PDB entry 6SZ9 | electron microscopy, 3.70 A resolution | chains B and D of the 5 polymer chains in the assembly

Chain B:
Name: IcmP (DotM)
Organism: Legionella pneumophila
Reference sequence: Q5ZYC7 (Q5ZYC7_LEGPH); numbering as in UniProt (aligned over 1-380)
Chain sequence (380 residues; numbered 1 to 380; the number before each row is that of its first residue):
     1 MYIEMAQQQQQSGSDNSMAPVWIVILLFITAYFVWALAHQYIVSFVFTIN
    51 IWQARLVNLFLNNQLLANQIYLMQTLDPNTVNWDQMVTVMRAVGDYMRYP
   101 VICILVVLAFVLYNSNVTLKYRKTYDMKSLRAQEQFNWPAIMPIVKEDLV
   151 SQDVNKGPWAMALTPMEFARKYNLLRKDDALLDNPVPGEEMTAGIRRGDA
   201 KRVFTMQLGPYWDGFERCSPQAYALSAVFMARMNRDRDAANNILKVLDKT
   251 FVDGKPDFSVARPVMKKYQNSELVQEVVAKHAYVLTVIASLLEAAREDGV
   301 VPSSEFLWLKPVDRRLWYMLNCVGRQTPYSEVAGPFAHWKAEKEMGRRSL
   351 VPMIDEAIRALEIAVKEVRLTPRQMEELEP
Not modelled in the structure: 1-121
Curated features (UniProtKB/Swiss-Prot):
  - mutagenesis: Arg196 to Arg197 (Results in a significant decrease in replication in macrophages. Displays lower levels of effector translocation), Thr205 (T205R: Abolishes intracellular growth in A.castellanii; when associated with R-208 and R-211), Leu208 (L208R: Abolishes intracellular growth in A.castellanii; when associated with R-205 and R-211), Tyr211 (Y211R: Abolishes intracellular growth in A.castellanii; when associated with R-205 and R-208), Arg217 (R217E: Results in a significant decrease in replication in macrophages. Displays lower levels of effector translocation), Val300 to Ser303 (Abolishes intracellular growth in A.castellanii), Gln326 to Thr327 (Abolishes intracellular growth in A.castellanii)
What the authors report for this chain:
  - mutagenesis - T205R/L208R/Y211R, V300R/P302R/S303R, Q326R/T327R: abolished growth

Chain D:
Name: DotZ
Organism: Legionella pneumophila
Reference sequence: Q5ZV91 (Q5ZV91_LEGPH); residue numbers follow UniProt; this construct covers 1-294
Chain sequence (294 residues; numbered 1 to 294; the number before each row is that of its first residue):
     1 MDEIKKDDELSQWLSTYGTITAERILGRYNISLPQDEILEAINIPSSFYR
    51 HLLQIPLKNVLNGIVIQQASDYHVYAQKLLIDYLLSGESSKEPDSQGAGT
   101 RESLEDERQRLVQLGDEFHKLELEQDNLIASSQASLMKISIDWNTKLETT
   151 LSKLNSLYKNTNSKIKKNAIRKALIKAFIHCDLVKDQSQKNKYQLIDKLN
   201 QTLAVSVGAELKESILTNLSELFQILEALNTKLDEFTDRTNHLSQQAKSF
   251 RTQFYEVILRIIELIKLLPEYKIDPAQDAINREPLYFDRTIGER
Not modelled in the structure: 1-10, 294
Curated features (UniProtKB/Swiss-Prot):
  - mutagenesis: Glu283 to Arg294 (Decreases intracellular growth in A.castellanii)

How chain B and chain D interact:
Pairs across the interface - 13 pairs, chain B then chain D:
  Asp179(B) - Arg289(D)
  Ala180(B) - Tyr255(D)  hydrogen bond (backbone-side chain)
  Ala180(B) - Leu259(D)  hydrophobic
  Leu181(B) - Ile258(D)  hydrophobic
  Leu181(B) - Ile262(D)  hydrophobic
  Leu181(B) - Arg282(D)
  Leu181(B) - Leu285(D)  hydrophobic
  Leu182(B) - Arg282(D)
  Leu182(B) - Leu285(D)
  Leu182(B) - Tyr286(D)  hydrophobic
  Asn184(B) - Lys266(D)  hydrogen bond
  Pro185(B) - Lys266(D)  hydrogen bond (backbone-side chain)
  Pro187(B) - Lys266(D)
Also at the interface, not in a pair above, chain D (11 interface residues in all): Tyr75, Glu263
Interface features reported in the paper:
  - interface residues, chain D: Glu283(D)

Summary:
7 residues of chain B and 11 residues of chain D are in contact; the contacts include 3 hydrogen bonds. Polar
pairs include Ala180(B)-Tyr255(D), Asn184(B)-Lys266(D) and Pro185(B)-Lys266(D). The paper reports that
T205R/L208R/Y211R, V300R/P302R/S303R and Q326R/T327R of chain B abolish growth; the interface residue
Glu283(D).
Here chain B is IcmP (DotM) and chain D is DotZ, both from Legionella pneumophila. Entry 6SZ9 (Type IV
Coupling Complex (T4CC) from L. pneumophila) was determined by electron microscopy.
